PDB entry 1RV3 | X-ray diffraction, 2.40 A resolution | chains A and B

# Chain A (and B)
Name: Serine hydroxymethyltransferase, cytosolic
From: Oryctolagus cuniculus
Notes: EC 2.1.2.1; chain B of this document is another copy of the same molecule, construct and numbering; everything in this record applies to it too
Reference sequence: P07511 (GLYC_RABIT); residues 2-484 here correspond to UniProt positions 1-483 (UniProt number = residue number - 1)
Sequence (483 residues; row label = number of the first residue in the row):
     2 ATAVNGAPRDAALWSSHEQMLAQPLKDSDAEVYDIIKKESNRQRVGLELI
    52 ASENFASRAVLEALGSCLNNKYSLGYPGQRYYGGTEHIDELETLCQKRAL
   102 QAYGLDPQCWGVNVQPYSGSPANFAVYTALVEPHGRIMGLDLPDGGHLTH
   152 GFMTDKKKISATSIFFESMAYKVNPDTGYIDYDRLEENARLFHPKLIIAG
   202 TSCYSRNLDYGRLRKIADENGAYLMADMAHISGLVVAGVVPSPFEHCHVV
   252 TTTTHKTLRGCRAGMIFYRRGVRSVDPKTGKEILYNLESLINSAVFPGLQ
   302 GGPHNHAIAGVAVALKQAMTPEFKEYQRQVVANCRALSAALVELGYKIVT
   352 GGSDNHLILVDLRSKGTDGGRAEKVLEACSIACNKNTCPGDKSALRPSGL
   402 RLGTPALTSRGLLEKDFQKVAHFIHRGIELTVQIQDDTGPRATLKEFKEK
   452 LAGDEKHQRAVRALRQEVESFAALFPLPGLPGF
Unresolved in the structure: 2-14, 276-282 (chain B: 2-14, 278-281)
Construct notes: engineered mutation Leu-75 (Glu74 in P07511)
Covalent attachments: pyridoxal phosphate (PLP) linked to Lys-257
Small-molecule neighbours:
  - glycine (GLY): Tyr-73, Leu-75, Tyr-83
  - glycine / pyridoxal phosphate: Tyr-73, Leu-75, Tyr-83, Tyr-118, Gly-302, Gly-303
  - pyridoxal phosphate (PLP), molecule 1: Tyr-73, Tyr-118, Gly-302, Gly-303
  - pyridoxal phosphate (PLP), molecule 2: Ser-119, Gly-120, Ser-121, Pro-122, Asn-124, His-148, Thr-150, His-151, Thr-202, Ser-203, Asp-228, Ala-230, His-231, Thr-254, His-256

# Chain A / chain B interface
Contacting residue pairs - 180 pairs, chain A then chain B:
  Trp-15(A) / Glu-326(B)
  Ser-17(A) / Glu-323(B)
  His-18(A) / Arg-260(B)  hydrogen bond
  His-18(A) / Glu-323(B)
  His-18(A) / Tyr-327(B)
  Glu-19(A) / Pro-477(B)
  Met-21(A) / Arg-260(B)
  Met-21(A) / Gln-318(B)
  Met-21(A) / Thr-321(B)  hydrogen bond
  Leu-22(A) / Ser-58(B)
  Leu-22(A) / Arg-59(B)  hydrogen bond (backbone-backbone)
  Leu-22(A) / Arg-260(B)
  Leu-22(A) / Ser-410(B)
  Leu-22(A) / Pro-479(B)  hydrophobic
  Ala-23(A) / Arg-59(B)
  Gln-24(A) / Arg-59(B)
  Gln-24(A) / Ala-60(B)
  Pro-25(A) / Glu-63(B)
  Leu-26(A) / Ala-60(B)
  Leu-26(A) / Glu-63(B)  hydrogen bond (backbone-side chain)
  Leu-26(A) / Val-314(B)  hydrophobic
  Ser-29(A) / Ala-60(B)
  Ser-29(A) / Lys-317(B)  hydrogen bond (backbone-side chain)
  Ser-29(A) / Gln-318(B)  hydrogen bond
  Asp-30(A) / Arg-99(B)  salt bridge
  Asp-30(A) / Val-314(B)
  Asp-30(A) / Lys-317(B)
  Glu-32(A) / Leu-95(B)
  Glu-32(A) / Arg-99(B)  salt bridge
  Val-33(A) / Arg-99(B)
  Ile-36(A) / His-88(B)
  Ile-36(A) / Glu-91(B)
  Ile-36(A) / Leu-92(B)
  Ile-37(A) / Ser-67(B)
  Ile-37(A) / Cys-68(B)
  Ile-37(A) / Leu-69(B)  hydrophobic
  Lys-39(A) / His-88(B)
  Lys-39(A) / Glu-91(B)  salt bridge
  Glu-40(A) / Leu-69(B)
  Glu-40(A) / His-88(B)
  Ser-41(A) / Cys-68(B)
  Arg-43(A) / Lys-72(B)
  Arg-43(A) / Gly-85(B)  hydrogen bond (side chain-backbone)
  Gln-44(A) / Cys-68(B)  hydrogen bond (side chain-backbone)
  Gln-44(A) / Asn-71(B)
  Ser-53(A) / Tyr-73(B)
  Glu-54(A) / Asn-71(B)
  Glu-54(A) / Tyr-73(B)
  Asn-55(A) / Asn-71(B)  hydrogen bond (backbone-side chain)
  Phe-56(A) / Asn-71(B)
  Ala-57(A) / Asn-71(B)
  Ser-58(A) / Leu-22(B)
  Arg-59(A) / Leu-22(B)  hydrogen bond (backbone-backbone)
  Arg-59(A) / Ala-23(B)  hydrogen bond (side chain-backbone)
  Arg-59(A) / Gln-24(B)
  Arg-59(A) / Pro-25(B)
  Ala-60(A) / Gln-24(B)
  Ala-60(A) / Leu-26(B)  hydrophobic
  Ala-60(A) / Ser-29(B)
  Leu-62(A) / Gly-66(B)
  Leu-62(A) / Ser-67(B)
  Leu-62(A) / Asn-70(B)
  Glu-63(A) / Pro-25(B)
  Glu-63(A) / Leu-26(B)  hydrogen bond (side chain-backbone)
  Leu-65(A) / Leu-65(B)
  Leu-65(A) / Asn-70(B)
  Gly-66(A) / Leu-62(B)
  Gly-66(A) / Leu-481(B)
  Ser-67(A) / Ile-37(B)
  Ser-67(A) / Leu-62(B)
  Ser-67(A) / Phe-484(B)
  Cys-68(A) / Ile-37(B)
  Cys-68(A) / Ser-41(B)
  Cys-68(A) / Gln-44(B)  hydrogen bond (backbone-side chain)
  Cys-68(A) / Phe-484(B)
  Leu-69(A) / Ile-37(B)  hydrophobic
  Leu-69(A) / Glu-40(B)
  Asn-70(A) / Leu-62(B)
  Asn-70(A) / Leu-65(B)
  Asn-70(A) / Arg-263(B)
  Asn-71(A) / Gln-44(B)
  Asn-71(A) / Glu-54(B)
  Asn-71(A) / Asn-55(B)  hydrogen bond (side chain-backbone)
  Asn-71(A) / Phe-56(B)
  Asn-71(A) / Ala-57(B)
  Lys-72(A) / Arg-43(B)
  Lys-72(A) / Glu-54(B)
  Lys-72(A) / Arg-263(B)  hydrogen bond (backbone-side chain)
  Tyr-73(A) / Ser-53(B)
  Tyr-73(A) / Glu-54(B)  hydrogen bond (backbone-side chain)
  Tyr-73(A) / His-256(B)
  Tyr-73(A) / Lys-257(B)  hydrogen bond
  Tyr-73(A) / Arg-263(B)
  Tyr-83(A) / Ile-51(B)  hydrophobic
  Tyr-83(A) / Asn-385(B)
  Tyr-83(A) / Arg-402(B)
  Gly-84(A) / Glu-378(B)
  Gly-85(A) / Arg-43(B)  hydrogen bond (backbone-side chain)
  Gly-85(A) / Glu-378(B)  hydrogen bond (backbone-side chain)
  His-88(A) / Ile-36(B)
  His-88(A) / Lys-39(B)
  His-88(A) / Glu-40(B)
  His-88(A) / Arg-43(B)
  Glu-91(A) / Ile-36(B)
  Glu-91(A) / Lys-39(B)  salt bridge
  Leu-92(A) / Ile-36(B)
  Leu-95(A) / Glu-32(B)
  Arg-99(A) / Asp-30(B)  salt bridge
  Arg-99(A) / Glu-32(B)  salt bridge
  Arg-99(A) / Val-33(B)
  Tyr-118(A) / Ser-119(B)
  Tyr-118(A) / Pro-122(B)  hydrophobic
  Tyr-118(A) / His-305(B)  hydrogen bond (backbone-side chain)
  Ser-119(A) / Tyr-118(B)
  Ser-119(A) / His-305(B)
  Ser-121(A) / Leu-300(B)
  Ser-121(A) / Gln-301(B)
  Ser-121(A) / Gly-302(B)
  Pro-122(A) / Tyr-118(B)  hydrophobic
  Phe-125(A) / Phe-166(B)  hydrophobic
  Thr-129(A) / Phe-166(B)
  Pro-134(A) / Ile-165(B)
  Pro-134(A) / Phe-166(B)  hydrophobic
  His-135(A) / His-135(B)  hydrogen bond
  Leu-149(A) / Pro-298(B)  hydrophobic
  Ile-160(A) / Pro-298(B)  hydrophobic
  Ile-160(A) / Gly-299(B)
  Ser-161(A) / Gly-299(B)
  Ala-162(A) / Gly-299(B)  hydrogen bond (backbone-backbone)
  Ala-162(A) / Leu-300(B)  hydrophobic
  Ile-165(A) / Pro-134(B)
  Phe-166(A) / Phe-125(B)  hydrophobic
  Phe-166(A) / Thr-129(B)
  Phe-166(A) / Pro-134(B)  hydrophobic
  Phe-166(A) / Phe-166(B)  hydrophobic
  Phe-166(A) / Phe-167(B)  hydrophobic
  Phe-167(A) / Phe-166(B)  hydrophobic
  Lys-257(A) / Tyr-73(B)
  Arg-260(A) / His-18(B)  hydrogen bond
  Arg-260(A) / Met-21(B)
  Arg-260(A) / Leu-22(B)
  Arg-263(A) / Asn-70(B)
  Arg-263(A) / Lys-72(B)  hydrogen bond (side chain-backbone)
  Arg-263(A) / Tyr-73(B)
  Arg-263(A) / His-305(B)
  Pro-298(A) / Leu-149(B)  hydrophobic
  Pro-298(A) / Ile-160(B)  hydrophobic
  Gly-299(A) / Ile-160(B)
  Gly-299(A) / Ser-161(B)
  Gly-299(A) / Ala-162(B)  hydrogen bond (backbone-backbone)
  Leu-300(A) / Ser-121(B)
  Leu-300(A) / Ala-162(B)  hydrophobic
  Gln-301(A) / Ser-121(B)
  Gly-302(A) / Ser-121(B)
  His-305(A) / Tyr-118(B)  hydrogen bond (side chain-backbone)
  His-305(A) / Ser-119(B)
  His-305(A) / Arg-263(B)
  Val-314(A) / Leu-26(B)  hydrophobic
  Val-314(A) / Asp-30(B)
  Val-314(A) / Val-33(B)  hydrophobic
  Lys-317(A) / Ser-29(B)  hydrogen bond (side chain-backbone)
  Lys-317(A) / Asp-30(B)
  Gln-318(A) / Ser-29(B)  hydrogen bond
  Thr-321(A) / Met-21(B)
  Glu-323(A) / Ser-17(B)  hydrogen bond
  Glu-323(A) / His-18(B)
  Glu-326(A) / Trp-15(B)
  Tyr-327(A) / His-18(B)
  Glu-378(A) / Gly-84(B)
  Glu-378(A) / Gly-85(B)  hydrogen bond (side chain-backbone)
  Asn-385(A) / Tyr-83(B)
  Arg-402(A) / Tyr-83(B)
  Ser-410(A) / Leu-22(B)
  Gly-412(A) / Glu-19(B)
  Pro-479(A) / Leu-22(B)  hydrophobic
  Gly-480(A) / Leu-22(B)
  Leu-481(A) / Gly-66(B)
  Phe-484(A) / Gly-66(B)
  Phe-484(A) / Ser-67(B)
  Phe-484(A) / Cys-68(B)
Also at the interface, not in a pair above, chain A (104 interface residues in all): Lys-27, Ile-51, Ala-64, Tyr-82, Ile-89, His-256, Phe-297, Pro-304, His-307, Ala-310, Ala-313, Phe-324, Glu-374, Lys-386, Arg-411, Pro-477
Also at the interface, not in a pair above, chain B (101 interface residues in all): Lys-27, Ala-64, Tyr-82, Phe-297, Pro-304, His-307, Ala-310, Ala-313, Pro-322, Phe-324, Lys-386, Gly-480

# In short
The interface between chain A and chain B involves 104 residues on one side and 101 on the other; the contacts
include 30 hydrogen bonds and 6 salt bridges. Among the polar pairs are Asp-30(A)/Arg-99(B),
Glu-32(A)/Arg-99(B) and Lys-39(A)/Glu-91(B).
Both chains are Serine hydroxymethyltransferase, cytosolic (Oryctolagus cuniculus). Entry 1RV3 (E75L mutant of
rabbit cytosolic serine hydroxymethyltransferase, complex with glycine) was determined by X-ray diffraction
together with 1RV4, 1RVU and 1RVY from the same study.
